Entry 1TVB (X-ray diffraction, 1.80 A resolution); this record covers chains A and B of the 3 polymer chains in the assembly.

# Chain A
Name: HLA class I histocompatibility antigen, A-2 alpha chain
Organism: Homo sapiens
Notes: fragment: alpha-chain
UniProt: P01892 (1A02_HUMAN); residues 1-275 here correspond to UniProt positions 25-299 (UniProt number = residue number + 24)
Chain sequence (275 residues; numbered 1 to 275; the number before each row is that of its first residue):
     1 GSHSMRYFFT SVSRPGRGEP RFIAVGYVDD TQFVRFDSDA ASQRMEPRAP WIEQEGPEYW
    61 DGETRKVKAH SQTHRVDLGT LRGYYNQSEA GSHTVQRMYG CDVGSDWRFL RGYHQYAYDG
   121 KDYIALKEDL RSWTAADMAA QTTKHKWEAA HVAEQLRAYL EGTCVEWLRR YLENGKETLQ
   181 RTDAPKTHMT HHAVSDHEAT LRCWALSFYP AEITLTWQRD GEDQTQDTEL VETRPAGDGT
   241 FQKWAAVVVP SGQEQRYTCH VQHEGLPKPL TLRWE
Disulfide bonds: Cys101-Cys164, Cys203-Cys259
Reported in the primary citation:
  - contacts within the chain: Glu63-Lys66 (salt bridge)

# Chain B
Name: Beta-2-microglobulin
Organism: Homo sapiens
Notes: fragment: beta-chain
UniProt: P61769 (B2MG_HUMAN); residues 1-99 here correspond to UniProt positions 21-119 (UniProt number = residue number + 20)
Chain sequence (100 residues; numbered 0 to 99; the number before each row is that of its first residue; numbering starts at 0):
     0 MIQRTPKIQV YSRHPAENGK SNFLNCYVSG FHPSDIEVDL LKNGERIEKV EHSDLSFSKD
    60 WSFYLLYYTE FTPTEKDEYA CRVNHVTLSQ PKIVKWDRDM
Disulfide bonds: Cys25-Cys80
Sequence notes: initiating methionine (0)
Curated features (UniProtKB/Swiss-Prot):
  - modified residue: Gln2 (Pyrrolidone carboxylic acid)
  - glycosylation: Ile1 (N-linked (Glc) (glycation) isoleucine), Lys19 (N-linked (Glc) (glycation) lysine), Lys41 (N-linked (Glc) (glycation) lysine), Lys48 (N-linked (Glc) (glycation) lysine), Lys58 (N-linked (Glc) (glycation) lysine), Lys91 (N-linked (Glc) (glycation) lysine), Lys94 (N-linked (Glc) (glycation) lysine)
Reported in the primary citation:
  - conformationally variable residues (side-chain flip): Lys19

# How chain A and chain B interact
Residue-residue contacts (59):
  Arg6(A) - Lys58(B)
  Phe8(A) - Ser55(B)
  Phe8(A) - Phe56(B)
  Phe9(A) - Phe56(B)
  Thr10(A) - Phe56(B)
  Thr10(A) - Phe62(B)
  Val12(A) - Ser33(B)
  Ile23(A) - Leu54(B)
  Val25(A) - Asp53(B)
  Val25(A) - Leu54(B)
  Val25(A) - Ser55(B)
  Tyr27(A) - Ser55(B)
  Tyr27(A) - Tyr63(B)  hydrogen bond
  Gln32(A) - Asp53(B)  hydrogen bond
  Arg35(A) - Asp53(B)  salt bridge
  Arg48(A) - Asp53(B)  salt bridge
  Ser92(A) - Met0(B)
  His93(A) - Met0(B)
  Thr94(A) - Phe62(B)
  Gln96(A) - His31(B)  hydrogen bond
  Gln96(A) - Phe56(B)
  Gln96(A) - Trp60(B)  hydrogen bond (side chain-backbone)
  Gln96(A) - Phe62(B)
  Arg97(A) - Phe56(B)
  Met98(A) - Phe56(B)  hydrophobic
  Met98(A) - Lys58(B)
  Met98(A) - Trp60(B)  hydrophobic
  Gln115(A) - Trp60(B)
  Tyr116(A) - Trp60(B)
  Ala117(A) - Trp60(B)  hydrophobic
  Asp119(A) - Met0(B)
  Asp119(A) - Ile1(B)
  Gly120(A) - Ile1(B)
  Gly120(A) - His31(B)
  Lys121(A) - Ile1(B)
  Asp122(A) - Trp60(B)  hydrogen bond
  Thr190(A) - Met99(B)  hydrogen bond (side chain-backbone)
  His192(A) - Asp98(B)  hydrogen bond (side chain-backbone)
  Arg202(A) - Met99(B)  hydrogen bond (side chain-backbone)
  Trp204(A) - Met99(B)  hydrogen bond (side chain-backbone)
  Val231(A) - Gln8(B)
  Glu232(A) - Gln8(B)  hydrogen bond (backbone-side chain)
  Glu232(A) - Ser28(B)
  Thr233(A) - Tyr26(B)
  Arg234(A) - Gln8(B)  hydrogen bond
  Arg234(A) - Tyr10(B)
  Arg234(A) - Tyr26(B)
  Pro235(A) - Tyr10(B)  hydrogen bond (backbone-side chain)
  Pro235(A) - Asn24(B)
  Pro235(A) - Tyr26(B)
  Pro235(A) - Leu65(B)  hydrophobic
  Ala236(A) - Arg12(B)  hydrogen bond (backbone-side chain)
  Ala236(A) - Asn24(B)  hydrogen bond (backbone-side chain)
  Gly237(A) - Arg12(B)  hydrogen bond (backbone-side chain)
  Asp238(A) - Arg12(B)
  Gln242(A) - Tyr10(B)
  Gln242(A) - Ser11(B)
  Gln242(A) - Arg12(B)  hydrogen bond (side chain-backbone)
  Trp244(A) - Met99(B)  hydrophobic
Other interface residues (no listed pair), chain B (26 interface residues in all): His13, Pro32, Ser57, Asp59

# Summary
38 residues of chain A face 26 of chain B across their interface; the contacts include 16 hydrogen bonds and 2
salt bridges. Among the polar pairs are Arg35(A)-Asp53(B), Arg48(A)-Asp53(B) and Tyr27(A)-Tyr63(B). The paper
reports conformational variability at Lys19(B); contacts within the chain involving Glu63(A) and Lys66(A).
Chain A is HLA class I histocompatibility antigen, A-2 alpha chain and chain B is Beta-2-microglobulin, both
from Homo sapiens; the structure, Crystal structure of Melanoma Antigen gp100(209-217) Bound to Human Class I
MHC HLA-A2, was determined by X-ray diffraction together with 1TVH from the same study.
